Entry 6XI0 (electron microscopy, 3.30 A resolution); this record covers chains E and P of the 6 polymer chains in the assembly.

== Chain E ==
Molecule: Ubiquinol-cytochrome c reductase iron-sulfur subunit
Organism: Rhodobacter capsulatus (strain ATCC BAA-309 / NBRC 16581 / SB1003)
Notes: EC 7.1.1.8
UniProt: D5ANZ2 (UCRI_RHOCB); residue numbers follow UniProt; this construct covers 1-191
Amino-acid sequence (191 residues; each row starts with the number of its first residue):
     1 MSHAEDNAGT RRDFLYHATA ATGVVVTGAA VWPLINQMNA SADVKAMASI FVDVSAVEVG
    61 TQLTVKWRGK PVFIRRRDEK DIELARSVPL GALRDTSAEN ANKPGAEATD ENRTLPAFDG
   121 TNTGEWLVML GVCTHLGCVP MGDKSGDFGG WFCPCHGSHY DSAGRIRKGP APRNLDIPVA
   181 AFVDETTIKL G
Not modelled in the structure: 1-10
UniProt features mapped onto this chain:
  - binding site ([2Fe-2S] cluster): Cys133, His135, Cys153, His156
Disulfide bonds: Cys138-Cys155
Bound ions: 2Fe-2S cluster Fe: Cys133, His135, Cys153, His156
Small-molecule neighbours: 2Fe-2S cluster (FES): Cys133, His135, Leu136, Gly137, Cys138, Cys153, Cys155, His156, Ser158

== Chain P ==
Molecule: Cytochrome b
Organism: Rhodobacter capsulatus (strain ATCC BAA-309 / NBRC 16581 / SB1003)
UniProt: D5ANZ3 (CYB_RHOCB); numbering as in UniProt (aligned over 1-437)
Amino-acid sequence (437 residues; numbered 1 to 437; the number before each row is that of its first residue):
     1 MSGIPHDHYE PKTGIEKWLH DRLPIVGLVY DTIMIPTPKN LNWWWIWGIV LAFTLVLQIV
    61 TGIVLAMHYT PHVDLAFASV EHIMRDVNGG WAMRYIHANG ASLFFLAVYI HIFRGLYYGS
   121 YKAPREITWI VGMVIYLLMM GTAFMGYVLP WGQMSFWGAT VITGLFGAIP GIGPSIQAWL
   181 LGGPAVDNAT LNRFFSLHYL LPFVIAALVA IHIWAFHTTG NNNPTGVEVR RTSKADAEKD
   241 TLPFWPYFVI KDLFALALVL LGFFAVVAYM PNYLGHPDNY VQANPLSTPA HIVPEWYFLP
   301 FYAILRAFAA DVWVVILVDG LTFGIVDAKF FGVIAMFGAI AVMALAPWLD TSKVRSGAYR
   361 PKFRMWFWFL VLDFVVLTWV GAMPTEYPYD WISLIASTYW FAYFLVILPL LGATEKPEPI
   421 PASIEEDFNS HYGNPAE
Not modelled in the structure: 1, 233-236, 429-437
UniProt features mapped onto this chain:
  - binding site (heme b): His97, His111, His198, His212
  - mutagenesis: Phe144 (F144L/S: Loss of binding affinity for ubiquinone and ubiquinol)
Bound ions: heme c Fe site 1: His97, His198; heme c Fe site 2: His111, His212
Small-molecule neighbours:
  - heme c (HEC), molecule 1: Trp45, Gly48, Ile49, Leu51, Ala52, Phe104, His111, Ile112, Arg114, Ser120, Arg125, Thr128, Trp129, Gly132, Met133, Ile135, Tyr136, Val209, His212, Phe216, Thr219, Gly220, Asn221, Asn222
  - heme c (HEC), molecule 2: Leu55, Gln58, Ile59, Gly62, Ile63, Leu65, Ala66, Tyr69, Arg94, His97, Ala98, Ala101, Phe104, Met139, Thr142, Ala143, Gly146, Tyr147, Leu149, Pro150, Phe195, His198, Tyr199, Pro202, Ile205, Asn279, Tyr297

== Chain E / chain P interface ==
Pairs across the interface (13):
  Tyr16(E) with Trp245(P)
  Leu34(E) with Val60(P), hydrophobic; Val64(P), hydrophobic; Met93(P), hydrophobic
  Asn36(E) with Asn88(P), hydrogen bond
  Gln37(E) with Val64(P); Met67(P), hydrogen bond; His68(P); Asn88(P)
  Ala40(E) with Asn88(P)
  Ala42(E) with Asp86(P)
  Asp43(E) with His82(P), salt bridge; Asp86(P)
Interface residues without a listed pair, chain E (10 interface residues in all): Pro33, Met38, Ser41
Interface residues without a listed pair, chain P (10 interface residues in all): Val87

== In short ==
Chain E and chain P each contribute 10 residues to their interface; the contacts include 2 hydrogen bonds and
1 salt bridge. Among the polar pairs are Asp43(E)-His82(P), Asn36(E)-Asn88(P) and Gln37(E)-Met67(P). Ligands
of chain E: 2Fe-2S cluster. Chain P binds heme c.
Here chain E is Ubiquinol-cytochrome c reductase iron-sulfur subunit and chain P is Cytochrome b, both from
Rhodobacter capsulatus (strain ATCC BAA-309 / NBRC 16581 / SB1003). Entry 6XI0 (R. capsulatus cyt bc1 (CIII2)
at 3.3A) was determined by electron microscopy (same publication as 6XKT, 6XKU, 6XKV, 6XKW, 6XKX and 6XKZ).
